Entry 8VNH (X-ray diffraction, 1.76 A resolution); this record covers chains C and A of the 4 polymer chains in the assembly.

[Chain C]
Molecule: 21-nt DNA strand
Sequence (21 nucleotides; numbered 401 to 421; the number before each row is that of its first residue):
   401 TTGACTCTCTTAAGAGAGTCA
Ion coordination: Mn2+: DA413, DG414 (shared with 1 residue of chain B); Na+: DA413, DG414 (shared with 1 residue of chain B)

[Chain A]
Protein: Intron-encoded endonuclease I-PpoI
Organism: Physarum polycephalum
Notes: EC 3.1.-.-
UniProtKB: Q94702 (PPO1_PHYPO); numbering as in UniProt (aligned over 2-163)
Amino-acid sequence (162 residues; row label = number of the first residue in the row):
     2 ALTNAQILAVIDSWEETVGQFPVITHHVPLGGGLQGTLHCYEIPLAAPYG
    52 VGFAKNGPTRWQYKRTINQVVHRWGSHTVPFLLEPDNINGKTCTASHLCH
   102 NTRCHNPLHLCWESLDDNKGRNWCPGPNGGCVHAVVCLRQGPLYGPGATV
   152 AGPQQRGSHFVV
Ion coordination: Zn2+ site 1: Cys-41, Cys-100, Cys-105, His-110; Mn2+: Asn-119 (shared with 2 residues of chain D); Na+: Asn-119 (shared with 2 residues of chain D); Zn2+ site 2: Cys-125, Cys-132, His-134, Cys-138
From the paper describing this entry:
  - catalytic residues: His-98
  - mutagenesis - H78A/H98A, H98A: decreased catalytic activity
  - mutagenesis - H78A: unchanged catalytic activity

[How chain C and chain A interact]
Residue-residue contacts (18; chain C residue first):
  DT401(C) with Thr-67(A), phosphate contact
  DT402(C) with Arg-66(A), salt bridge to the phosphate; Thr-67(A), base contact
  DG403(C) with Val-52(A), phosphate contact; Gly-53(A), hydrogen bond to the phosphate; Lys-65(A), hydrogen bond to the base
  DA404(C) with Ala-48(A), phosphate contact; Pro-49(A), phosphate contact; Ala-55(A), base contact; Lys-65(A), base contact
  DC405(C) with Ala-48(A), phosphate contact; Lys-56(A), base contact
  DT406(C) with Lys-56(A), base contact; Asn-57(A), base contact
  DC407(C) with Asn-57(A), hydrogen bond to the base
  DT411(C) with Leu-116(A), base contact; Lys-120(A), hydrogen bond to the base
  DA412(C) with Asp-117(A), sugar contact
Also at the interface, not in a pair above, chain C (11 interface residues in all): DT408, DT410
Also at the interface, not in a pair above, chain A (17 interface residues in all): Tyr-50, Phe-54, Val-72, Arg-74

[In short]
The interface between chain C and chain A involves 11 residues on one side and 17 on the other, with 4
hydrogen bonds and 1 salt bridge. Among the polar pairs are DG403(C)/Lys-65(A), DC407(C)/Asn-57(A) and
DT411(C)/Lys-120(A). From the paper: the catalytic residue His-98(A); H78A/H98A and H98A of chain A reduce
catalytic activity.
Chain C is a 21-nt DNA strand and chain A is Intron-encoded endonuclease I-PpoI (Physarum polycephalum); the
structure, Homing endonuclease I-PpoI-DNA complex:reaction at pH6.0 (K+ MES) with 500 uM Mn2+ for 80s, was
determined by X-ray diffraction (same publication as 8VMO, 8VMP, 8VMQ, 8VMR, 8VMS, 8VMT and 35 further
entries).
